Entry 3KTX (X-ray diffraction, 2.10 A resolution); this record covers chains A and B.

# Chain A (and B)
Protein: Pyruvate kinase
Organism: Leishmania mexicana
Notes: EC 2.7.1.40; chain B of this document is another copy of the same molecule, construct and numbering; everything in this record applies to it too
Reference sequence: Q27686 (KPYK_LEIME); residues 0-498 here correspond to UniProt positions 1-499 (UniProt number = residue number + 1)
Amino-acid sequence (499 residues; row label = number of the first residue in the row; numbering starts at 0):
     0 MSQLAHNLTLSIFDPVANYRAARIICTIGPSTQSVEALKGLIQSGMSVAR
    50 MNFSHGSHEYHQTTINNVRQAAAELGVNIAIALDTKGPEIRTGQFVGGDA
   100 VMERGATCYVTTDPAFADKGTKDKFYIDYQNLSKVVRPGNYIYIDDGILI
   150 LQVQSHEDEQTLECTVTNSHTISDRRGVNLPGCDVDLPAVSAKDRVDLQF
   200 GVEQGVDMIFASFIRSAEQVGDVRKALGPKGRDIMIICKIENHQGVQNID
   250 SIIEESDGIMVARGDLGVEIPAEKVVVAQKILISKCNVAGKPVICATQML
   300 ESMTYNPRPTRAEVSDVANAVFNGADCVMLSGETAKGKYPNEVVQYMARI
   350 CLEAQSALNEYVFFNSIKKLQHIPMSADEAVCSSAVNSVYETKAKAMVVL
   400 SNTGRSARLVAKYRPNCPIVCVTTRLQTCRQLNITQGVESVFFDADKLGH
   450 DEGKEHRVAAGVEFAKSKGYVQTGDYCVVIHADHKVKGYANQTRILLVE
Not modelled in the structure: 0, 482-487
Differences from the reference sequence: conflict Ser382 (Gly383 in Q27686), Tyr389 (Ser390 in Q27686), Arg404 (Ala405 in Q27686), Ser405 (Gly406 in Q27686)
Residues lining bound ligands: pyrene-1,3,6,8-tetrasulfonic acid (PTK): Pro187, Ala191, Arg194, Asp221, Lys224
UniProt features mapped onto this chain:
  - binding site (substrate): Arg49, Gly263, Asp264, Thr296
  - binding site (ATP): Asn51 to His54, Arg90
  - binding site (K(+)): Asn51, Ser53, Asp83, Thr84
  - binding site (Mg(2+)): Glu240, Asp264
  - site: Lys238 (Transition state stabilizer)
From the paper describing this entry:
  - binding site for pyrene-1,3,6,8-tetrasulfonic acid: Arg194
  - conformationally variable residues (order/disorder transition): Ala481 to Tyr488

# Interface between chain A and chain B
Pairs across the interface - 73 pairs, chain A then chain B:
  Leu3(A) - Ser283(B)
  Leu3(A) - Val287(B)  hydrophobic
  Asn6(A) - Lys279(B)
  Asn6(A) - Ile280(B)
  Asn6(A) - Ser283(B)  hydrogen bond
  Leu7(A) - Ser283(B)
  Leu7(A) - Lys284(B)  hydrogen bond (backbone-side chain)
  Leu7(A) - Val287(B)  hydrophobic
  Leu7(A) - Leu369(B)  hydrophobic
  Leu9(A) - Ile280(B)
  Ile11(A) - Ile269(B)  hydrophobic
  Ile11(A) - Lys273(B)  hydrogen bond (backbone-side chain)
  Ile11(A) - Val276(B)  hydrophobic
  Ile11(A) - Ala277(B)
  Ile11(A) - Ile280(B)  hydrophobic
  Phe12(A) - Gln246(B)
  His242(A) - Phe12(B)
  Gln246(A) - Phe12(B)
  Arg262(A) - Arg310(B)
  Ala271(A) - Val313(B)
  Ala271(A) - Tyr345(B)
  Glu272(A) - Val313(B)
  Glu272(A) - Tyr345(B)  hydrogen bond
  Glu272(A) - Arg348(B)
  Glu272(A) - Ile349(B)
  Glu272(A) - Glu352(B)
  Lys273(A) - Ile11(B)  hydrogen bond (side chain-backbone)
  Lys273(A) - Glu352(B)  salt bridge
  Val275(A) - Ser314(B)
  Val275(A) - Ala317(B)  hydrophobic
  Val276(A) - Ile11(B)  hydrophobic
  Val276(A) - Glu352(B)
  Val276(A) - Ala356(B)  hydrophobic
  Ala277(A) - Ile11(B)
  Lys279(A) - Asn6(B)
  Lys279(A) - Phe321(B)
  Ile280(A) - Asn6(B)
  Ile280(A) - Leu9(B)  hydrophobic
  Ser283(A) - Leu3(B)
  Ser283(A) - Asn6(B)  hydrogen bond
  Ser283(A) - Leu7(B)
  Lys284(A) - Leu7(B)  hydrogen bond (side chain-backbone)
  Val287(A) - Leu3(B)  hydrophobic
  Val287(A) - Leu7(B)  hydrophobic
  Gln297(A) - Arg310(B)
  Arg310(A) - Arg262(B)
  Arg310(A) - Val275(B)
  Arg310(A) - Gln297(B)
  Arg310(A) - Asp315(B)  salt bridge
  Ala311(A) - Ala311(B)
  Ala311(A) - Glu312(B)
  Glu312(A) - Ala311(B)
  Val313(A) - Ala271(B)
  Val313(A) - Glu272(B)
  Ser314(A) - Val275(B)
  Ser314(A) - Asp315(B)
  Asp315(A) - Arg310(B)  salt bridge
  Asp315(A) - Ser314(B)
  Ala317(A) - Val275(B)  hydrophobic
  Asn318(A) - Asn318(B)
  Phe321(A) - Lys279(B)
  Tyr345(A) - Ala271(B)
  Tyr345(A) - Glu272(B)  hydrogen bond
  Arg348(A) - Glu272(B)
  Glu352(A) - Glu272(B)
  Glu352(A) - Lys273(B)  salt bridge
  Glu352(A) - Val276(B)
  Ala356(A) - Val276(B)  hydrophobic
  Phe362(A) - Leu3(B)  hydrophobic
  Ser365(A) - Ser1(B)  hydrogen bond (side chain-backbone)
  Ser365(A) - Leu3(B)
  Ile366(A) - Leu3(B)  hydrophobic
  Leu369(A) - Leu7(B)  hydrophobic
Interface residues without a listed pair, chain A (46 interface residues in all): Ser1, Gln2, Ser10, Asp13, Val15, Val245, Ile269, Ile349
Interface residues without a listed pair, chain B (46 interface residues in all): Gln2, Ala4, Ser10, Asp13, His242, Val245, Phe362, Ser365, Ile366

# Overview
Chain A and chain B each contribute 46 residues to their interface; the contacts include 9 hydrogen bonds and
4 salt bridges. Polar contacts include Lys273(A)-Glu352(B), Arg310(A)-Asp315(B) and Asn6(A)-Ser283(B). Ligands
of chain A: pyrene-1,3,6,8-tetrasulfonic acid. The paper reports a binding site for
pyrene-1,3,6,8-tetrasulfonic acid at Arg194(A); conformational variability at Ala481(A).
Both chains are Pyruvate kinase (Leishmania mexicana). Entry 3KTX (Crystal structure of Leishmania mexicana
pyruvate kinase (LmPYK)in complex with 1,3,6,8-pyrenetetrasulfonic acid) was determined by X-ray diffraction
(same publication as 3IS4).
